5V4B - chains A and B of the 3 polymer chains in the assembly; structure by X-ray diffraction, 2.60 A resolution.

== Chain A ==
Name: S-phase kinase-associated protein 1
From: Homo sapiens
UniProt: P63208 (SKP1_HUMAN); residues 1001-1163 here correspond to UniProt positions 1-163 (UniProt number = residue number - 1000)
Sequence (149 residues; each row starts with the number of its first residue; note: 14 numbers in that range are skipped by the numbering (no residue carries them; nothing is unmodelled there)):
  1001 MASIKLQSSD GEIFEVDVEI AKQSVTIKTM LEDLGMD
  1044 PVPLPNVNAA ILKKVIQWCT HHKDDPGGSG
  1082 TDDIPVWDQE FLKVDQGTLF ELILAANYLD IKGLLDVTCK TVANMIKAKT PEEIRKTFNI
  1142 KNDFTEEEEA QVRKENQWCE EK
Not modelled in the structure: 1001, 1162-1163
Differences from the reference sequence: engineered mutation Ala1002 (Pro2 in P63208); linker (1070-1073); conflict Ala1129 (Gly129 in P63208)
Curated features (UniProtKB/Swiss-Prot):
  - modified residue: Thr1131 (Phosphothreonine)
  - cross-link: Lys1142 (Glycyl lysine isopeptide (Lys-Gly) (interchain with G-Cter in SUMO1))

== Chain B ==
Name: F-box/WD repeat-containing protein 7
From: Homo sapiens
UniProt: Q969H0 (FBXW7_HUMAN), isoform Q969H0-2; residues 2263-2706 here correspond to UniProt positions 183-626 (UniProt number = residue number - 2080)
Sequence (444 residues; numbered 2263 to 2706; the number before each row is that of its first residue):
  2263 TQVKHMMQVI EPQFQRDFIS LLPKELALYV LSFLEPKDLL QAAQTCRYWR ILAEDNLLWR
  2323 EKCKEEGIDE PLHIKRRKVI KPGFIHSPWK SAYIRQHRID TNWRRGELKS PKVLKGHDDH
  2383 VITCLQFCGN RIVSGSDDNT LKVWSAVTGK CLRTLVGHTG GVWSSQMRDN IIISGSTDRT
  2443 LKVWNAETGE CIHTLYGHTS TVRCMHLHEK RVVSGSRDAT LRVWDIETGQ CLHVLMGHVA
  2503 AVRCVQYDGR RVVSGAYDFM VKVWDPETET CLHTLQGHTN RVYSLQFDGI HVVSGSLDTS
  2563 IRVWDVETGN CIHTLTGHQS LTSGMELKDN ILVSGNADST VKIWDIKTGQ CLQTLQGPNK
  2623 HQSAVTCLQF NKNFVITSSD DGTVKLWDLK TGEFIRNLVT LESGGSGGVV WRIRASNTKL
  2683 VCAVGSRNGT EETKLLVLDF DVDM

== How chain A and chain B interact ==
Pairs across the interface (71):
  Thr1082(A) with Phe2295(B)
  Gln1097(A) with Phe2280(B)
  Phe1101(A) with Phe2280(B), hydrophobic; Leu2283(B); Leu2284(B), hydrophobic
  Ile1104(A) with Phe2280(B), hydrophobic; Leu2288(B), hydrophobic
  Leu1105(A) with Pro2285(B)
  Asn1108(A) with Leu2288(B)
  Asp1117(A) with Tyr2291(B), hydrogen bond; Phe2295(B)
  Cys1120(A) with Tyr2291(B), hydrophobic; Val2292(B), hydrophobic; Phe2295(B), hydrophobic
  Lys1121(A) with Phe2295(B)
  Val1123(A) with Phe2280(B), hydrophobic; Val2292(B), hydrophobic
  Ala1124(A) with Val2292(B); Phe2295(B), hydrophobic; Leu2296(B)
  Ile1127(A) with Leu2296(B), hydrophobic; Trp2311(B), hydrophobic
  Lys1128(A) with Phe2295(B), hydrogen bond (side chain-backbone); Asp2300(B)
  Ala1129(A) with Asp2300(B)
  Lys1130(A) with Gln2303(B)
  Thr1131(A) with Gln2303(B)
  Pro1132(A) with Gln2303(B); Gln2306(B)
  Ile1135(A) with Gln2303(B); Trp2311(B), hydrophobic
  Arg1136(A) with Gln2306(B), hydrogen bond (side chain-backbone); Thr2307(B), hydrogen bond (side chain-backbone)
  Phe1139(A) with Asp2279(B); Phe2280(B), hydrophobic
  Asn1140(A) with Arg2278(B)
  Ile1141(A) with Gln2277(B); Asp2279(B); Thr2307(B); Cys2308(B), hydrophobic; Trp2311(B), hydrophobic
  Lys1142(A) with Gln2277(B), hydrogen bond (backbone-side chain); Cys2308(B)
  Asp1144(A) with Gln2277(B), hydrogen bond; Cys2308(B); Arg2309(B), hydrogen bond (side chain-backbone)
  Phe1145(A) with Gln2306(B); Thr2307(B); Cys2308(B); Arg2309(B)
  Glu1149(A) with Arg2309(B), salt bridge
  Val1153(A) with Ala2305(B); Gln2306(B); Arg2312(B)
  Arg1154(A) with Gln2306(B)
  Lys1155(A) with Arg2360(B), hydrogen bond (backbone-side chain)
  Glu1156(A) with Arg2312(B), salt bridge; Glu2316(B); His2348(B), salt bridge; Ile2356(B); Arg2360(B)
  Asn1157(A) with Leu2302(B); Ala2305(B); Gln2306(B); Lys2352(B), hydrogen bond
  Gln1158(A) with Arg2360(B)
  Trp1159(A) with Lys2299(B); Leu2302(B), hydrophobic; His2359(B)
  Cys1160(A) with His2359(B), hydrogen bond (backbone-side chain); Thr2363(B)
Other interface residues (no listed pair), chain A (40 interface residues in all): Leu1100, Lys1113, Leu1116, Asn1143, Thr1146, Glu1150
Other interface residues (no listed pair), chain B (35 interface residues in all): Ile2281, Ala2304, Lys2343, Phe2346, Tyr2355

== In short ==
Chain A and chain B form an interface of 40 and 35 residues respectively; the contacts include 10 hydrogen
bonds and 3 salt bridges. Among the polar pairs are Glu1149(A)-Arg2309(B), Glu1156(A)-Arg2312(B) and
Glu1156(A)-His2348(B).
Here chain A is S-phase kinase-associated protein 1 and chain B is F-box/WD repeat-containing protein 7, both
from Homo sapiens. Entry 5V4B (Crystal structure of the Skp1-FBXW7-DISC1 complex) was determined by X-ray
diffraction.
